Entry 8HZZ (X-ray diffraction, 2.20 A resolution); this record covers chain A.

[Chain A]
Protein: apiosyltransferase
Source organism: Glycyrrhiza uralensis
Chain sequence (454 residues; numbered 1 to 454; the number before each row is that of its first residue):
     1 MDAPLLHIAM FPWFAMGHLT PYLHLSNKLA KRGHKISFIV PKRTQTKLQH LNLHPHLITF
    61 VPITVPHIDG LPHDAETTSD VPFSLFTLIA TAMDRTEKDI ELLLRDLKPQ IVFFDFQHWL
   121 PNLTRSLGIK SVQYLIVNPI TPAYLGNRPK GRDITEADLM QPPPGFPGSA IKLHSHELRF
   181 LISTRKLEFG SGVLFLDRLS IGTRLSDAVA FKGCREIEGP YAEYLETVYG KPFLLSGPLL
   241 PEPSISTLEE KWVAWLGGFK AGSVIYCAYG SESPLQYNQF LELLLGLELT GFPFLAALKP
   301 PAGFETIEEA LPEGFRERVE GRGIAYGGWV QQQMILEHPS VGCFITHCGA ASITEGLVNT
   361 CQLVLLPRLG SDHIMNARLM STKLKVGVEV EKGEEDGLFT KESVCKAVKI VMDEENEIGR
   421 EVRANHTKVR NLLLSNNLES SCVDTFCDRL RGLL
Unresolved in the structure: 1-2
What the authors report for this chain:
  - binding site for sulfate ion: Arg368, Asp372, His373 (from molecular simulation)
  - contacts within the chain: Arg368-His373 (cation-pi contact) (from molecular simulation)
  - specificity-determining residues: Ile136, Arg368 to His373
  - catalytic residues: His18, Asp115, Glu272, Arg368 (from molecular simulation)
  - mutagenesis - R368A, S371DEL, H373A, H373Q: decreased catalytic activity
  - mutagenesis - R368DEL/H373Q, L369DEL/H373Q, G370DEL/H373Q, S371DEL/H373Q: increased catalytic activity on UDP-Xyl
  - mutagenesis - I136T/G370DEL/H373Q: increased catalytic activity on UDP-Glc

[In short]
The paper reports catalytic residues His18, Asp115 and Glu272 among others; R368A, S371DEL and H373A, among
others, reduce catalytic activity; 9 substitutions were tested in all.
Chain A is apiosyltransferase (Glycyrrhiza uralensis); the structure, GuApiGT (UGT79B74), was determined by
X-ray diffraction (same publication as 8I0D and 8I0E).
